PDB entry 5DKI | X-ray diffraction, 2.80 A resolution | chains K and W of the 28 polymer chains in the assembly

== Chain K ==
Name: Proteasome subunit beta type-5
Organism: Saccharomyces cerevisiae (strain ATCC 204508 / S288c)
Notes: EC 3.4.25.1
UniProt: P30656 (PSB5_YEAST); residues 1-212 here correspond to UniProt positions 76-287 (UniProt number = residue number + 75)
Sequence (212 residues; row label = number of the first residue in the row):
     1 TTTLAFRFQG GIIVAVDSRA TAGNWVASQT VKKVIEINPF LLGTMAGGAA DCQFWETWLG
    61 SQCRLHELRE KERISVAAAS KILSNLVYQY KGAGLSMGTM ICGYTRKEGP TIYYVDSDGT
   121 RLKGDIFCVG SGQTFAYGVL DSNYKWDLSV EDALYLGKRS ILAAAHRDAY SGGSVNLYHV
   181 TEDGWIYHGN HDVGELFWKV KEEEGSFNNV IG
Bound ions: Mg2+: Ala165, Asp168, Ser171 (shared with Asp204(W) of chain W)
Residues lining bound ligands: alkyne-PI (5BZ; [(1R)-1-[[(2S)-2-(hex-5-ynoylamino)-3-phenyl-propanoyl]amino]-3-methyl-butyl]boronic acid): Thr1, Arg19, Ala20, Thr21, Ala22, Val31, Lys33, Met45, Ala46, Gly47, Gly48, Ala49, Ser131, Tyr170

== Chain W ==
Name: Proteasome subunit beta type-3
Organism: Saccharomyces cerevisiae (strain ATCC 204508 / S288c)
Notes: EC 3.4.25.1
UniProt: P25451 (PSB3_YEAST); residues 0-204 here correspond to UniProt positions 1-205 (UniProt number = residue number + 1)
Sequence (205 residues; each row starts with the number of its first residue; numbering starts at 0):
     0 MSDPSSINGG IVVAMTGKDC VAIACDLRLG SQSLGVSNKF EKIFHYGHVF LGITGLATDV
    60 TTLNEMFRYK TNLYKLKEER AIEPETFTQL VSSSLYERRF GPYFVGPVVA GINSKSGKPF
   120 IAGFDLIGCI DEAKDFIVSG TASDQLFGMC ESLYEPNLEP EDLFETISQA LLNAADRDAL
   180 SGWGAVVYII KKDEVVKRYL KMRQD
Not modelled in the structure: 0
Bound ions: Mg2+: Asp204 (shared with Ala165(K), Asp168(K), Ser171(K) of chain K)
Residues lining bound ligands: alkyne-PI (5BZ; [(1R)-1-[[(2S)-2-(hex-5-ynoylamino)-3-phenyl-propanoyl]amino]-3-methyl-butyl]boronic acid): Asp124, Cys128, Asp130
UniProt features mapped onto this chain:
  - modified residue: Ser30 (Phosphoserine)
  - cross-link: Lys69 (Glycyl lysine isopeptide (Lys-Gly) (interchain with G-Cter in ubiquitin))

== Chain K / chain W interface ==
Pairs across the interface - 39 pairs, chain K then chain W:
  Arg19(K) - Asp204(W)  salt bridge
  Asn24(K) - Asp177(W)
  Asn24(K) - Ala178(W)  hydrogen bond (backbone-backbone)
  Asn24(K) - Leu179(W)
  Trp25(K) - Gln144(W)
  Trp25(K) - Arg176(W)
  Val26(K) - Arg176(W)  hydrogen bond (backbone-side chain)
  Val26(K) - Asp177(W)
  Val26(K) - Ala178(W)
  Ala27(K) - Arg176(W)  hydrogen bond (backbone-side chain)
  Ser28(K) - Arg176(W)
  Gln29(K) - Asp175(W)
  Gln29(K) - Arg202(W)
  Phe135(K) - Leu33(W)  hydrophobic
  Ala165(K) - Asp204(W)
  His166(K) - Trp182(W)  hydrogen bond (backbone-side chain)
  His166(K) - Gln203(W)  hydrogen bond (side chain-backbone)
  Arg167(K) - Ser32(W)
  Arg167(K) - Gly34(W)  hydrogen bond (side chain-backbone)
  Arg167(K) - Val35(W)  hydrogen bond (side chain-backbone)
  Arg167(K) - Trp182(W)
  Asp168(K) - Ser32(W)
  Ala169(K) - Arg27(W)
  Ala169(K) - Ser32(W)  hydrogen bond (backbone-backbone)
  Ala169(K) - Ala178(W)
  Tyr170(K) - Ser32(W)
  Ser171(K) - Asp204(W)
  Gly172(K) - Asp204(W)
  Gly173(K) - Arg202(W)  hydrogen bond (backbone-side chain)
  Gly173(K) - Asp204(W)  hydrogen bond (backbone-side chain)
  Asp192(K) - Arg202(W)  salt bridge
  Gly194(K) - Arg202(W)
  Phe197(K) - Gln203(W)
  Trp198(K) - Lys200(W)
  Trp198(K) - Met201(W)
  Trp198(K) - Gln203(W)
  Asn209(K) - Asn37(W)  hydrogen bond
  Asn209(K) - Lys38(W)  hydrogen bond (backbone-side chain)
  Val210(K) - Gln203(W)
Also at the interface, not in a pair above, chain K (25 interface residues in all): Val193, Ile211
Also at the interface, not in a pair above, chain W (22 interface residues in all): Ser5, Gln31, Tyr198

== Overview ==
Chain K and chain W form an interface of 25 and 22 residues respectively; the contacts include 12 hydrogen
bonds and 2 salt bridges. Among the polar pairs are Arg19(K)-Asp204(W), Asp192(K)-Arg202(W) and
Val26(K)-Arg176(W). Ligands of chain K: alkyne-PI. Bound to chain W: alkyne-PI.
Here chain K is Proteasome subunit beta type-5 and chain W is Proteasome subunit beta type-3, both from
Saccharomyces cerevisiae (strain ATCC 204508 / S288c). Entry 5DKI (Yeast 20S proteasome in complex with
alkyne-PI) was determined by X-ray diffraction (same publication as 5DKJ).
